Entry 7W9G (X-ray diffraction, 2.50 A resolution); this record covers chain A.

== Chain A ==
Protein: 3C-like proteinase nsp5
Source organism: Severe acute respiratory syndrome coronavirus 2
Notes: EC 3.4.22.69
UniProtKB: P0DTC1 (R1A_SARS2); residues 1-306 here correspond to UniProt positions 3264-3569 (UniProt number = residue number + 3263)
Sequence (307 residues; row label = number of the first residue in the row; numbering starts at 0):
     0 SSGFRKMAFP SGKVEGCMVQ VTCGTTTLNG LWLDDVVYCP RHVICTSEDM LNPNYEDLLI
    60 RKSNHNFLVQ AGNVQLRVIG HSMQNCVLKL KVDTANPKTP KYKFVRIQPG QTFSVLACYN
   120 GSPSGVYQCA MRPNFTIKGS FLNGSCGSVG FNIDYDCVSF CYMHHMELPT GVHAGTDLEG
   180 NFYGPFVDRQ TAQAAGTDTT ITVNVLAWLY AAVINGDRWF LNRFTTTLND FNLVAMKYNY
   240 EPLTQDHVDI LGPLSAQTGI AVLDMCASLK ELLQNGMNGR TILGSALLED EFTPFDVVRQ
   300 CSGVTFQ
Unresolved in the structure: 0-2, 302-306
Glycans and other covalent adducts: selenium atom (SE) linked to Cys-145
Differences from the reference sequence: expression tag (0)

== In short ==
Chain A is 3C-like proteinase nsp5 (Severe acute respiratory syndrome coronavirus 2); the structure, Complex
structure of Mpro with ebselen-derivative inhibitor, was determined by X-ray diffraction, deposited together
with 7XQ6 and 7XQ7.
